PDB entry 7EMZ | X-ray diffraction, 2.30 A resolution | chain A

# Chain A
Molecule: NvfI W199F
From: Aspergillus novofumigatus IBT 16806
Amino-acid sequence (298 residues; numbered -19 to 278; the number before each row is that of its first residue; numbers below 1 keep their minus sign (Met-19 is residue -19)):
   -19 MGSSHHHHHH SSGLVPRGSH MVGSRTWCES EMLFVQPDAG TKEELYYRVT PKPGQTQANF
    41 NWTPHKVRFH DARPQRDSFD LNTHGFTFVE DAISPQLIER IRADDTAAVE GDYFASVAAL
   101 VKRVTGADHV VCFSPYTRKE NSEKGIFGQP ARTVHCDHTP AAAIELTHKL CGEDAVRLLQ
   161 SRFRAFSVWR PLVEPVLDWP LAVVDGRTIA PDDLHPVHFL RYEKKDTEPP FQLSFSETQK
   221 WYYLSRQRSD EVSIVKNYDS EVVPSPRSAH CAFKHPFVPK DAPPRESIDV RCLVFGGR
Not modelled in the structure: -19 to 0
Metal / ion sites: Fe ion: His135, Asp137, His250 (together with N-oxalylglycine)
Ligand contacts:
  - H3X (methyl (3'AR,4'S,5'S,5AS,6S,7S,9AR)-1,1,3'A,4',5A,7,7'-heptamethyl-3,6'-bis(oxidanylidene)spiro[4,5,7,8,9,9A-hexahydrobenzo[c]oxepine-6,2'-4,5-dihydro-3H-1-benzofuran]-5'-carboxylate): Phe113, Ser114, Tyr116, Arg118, Phe127, Ala131, Arg132, Thr133, His135, Asp137, His138, Ala142, Leu146, Phe199, Arg201, Asp206, Glu208, Pro209, Pro210, Gln212, Arg271
  - N-oxalylglycine (OGA): Arg118, Pro130, Ala131, His135, Asp137, Ser167, Trp169, Leu181, His250, Ala252, Arg265, Ser267, Asp269, Arg271

# In short
Chain A binds N-oxalylglycine and compound H3X. His135, Asp137 and His250 coordinate a Fe ion ion.
Chain A is NvfI W199F (Aspergillus novofumigatus IBT 16806); the structure, iron and
alpha-ketoglutarate-dependent endoperoxidase NvfI W199F variant, was determined by X-ray diffraction (same
publication as 7DE2 and 7ENB).
